Entry 7CTE (electron microscopy, 3.80 A resolution); this record covers chains B and D of the 4 polymer chains in the assembly.

[Chain B]
Protein: Origin recognition complex subunit 2
Organism: Homo sapiens
UniProt: Q13416 (ORC2_HUMAN); residue numbers follow UniProt; this construct covers 1-577
Chain sequence (577 residues; row label = number of the first residue in the row):
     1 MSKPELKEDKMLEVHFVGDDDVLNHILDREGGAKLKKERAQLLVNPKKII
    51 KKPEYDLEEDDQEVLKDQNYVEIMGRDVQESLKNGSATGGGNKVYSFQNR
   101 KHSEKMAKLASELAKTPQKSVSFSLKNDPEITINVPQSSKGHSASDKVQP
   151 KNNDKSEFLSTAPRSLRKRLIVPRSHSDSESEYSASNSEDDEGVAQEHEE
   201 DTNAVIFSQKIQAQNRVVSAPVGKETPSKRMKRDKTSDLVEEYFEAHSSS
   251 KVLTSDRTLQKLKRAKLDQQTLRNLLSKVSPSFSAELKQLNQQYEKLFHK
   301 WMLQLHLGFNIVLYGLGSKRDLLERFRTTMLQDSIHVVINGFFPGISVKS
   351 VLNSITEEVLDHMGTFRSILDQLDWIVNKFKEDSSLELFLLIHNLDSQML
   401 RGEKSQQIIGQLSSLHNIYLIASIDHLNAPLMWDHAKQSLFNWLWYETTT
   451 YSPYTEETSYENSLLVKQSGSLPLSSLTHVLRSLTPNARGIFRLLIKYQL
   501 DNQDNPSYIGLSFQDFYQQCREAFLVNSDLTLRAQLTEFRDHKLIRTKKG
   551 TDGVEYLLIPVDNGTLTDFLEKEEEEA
Unresolved in the structure: 1-268, 467-470, 561, 576-577
Swiss-Prot annotation at these positions:
  - modified residue: Thr116 (Phosphothreonine), Ser122 (Phosphoserine), Ser138 (Phosphoserine), Thr226 (Phosphothreonine), Ser248 (Phosphoserine), Ser280 (Phosphoserine)

[Chain D]
Protein: Origin recognition complex subunit 4
Organism: Homo sapiens
UniProt: O43929 (ORC4_HUMAN); numbering as in UniProt (aligned over 1-436)
Chain sequence (436 residues; numbered 1 to 436; the number before each row is that of its first residue):
     1 MSSRKSKSNSLIHTECLSQVQRILRERFCRQSPHSNLFGVQVQYKHLSEL
    51 LKRTALHGESNSVLIIGPRGSGKTMLINHALKELMEIEEVSENVLQVHLN
   101 GLLQINDKIALKEITRQLNLENVVGDKVFGSFAENLSFLLEALKKGDRTS
   151 SCPVIFILDEFDLFAHHKNQTLLYNLFDISQSAQTPIAVIGLTCRLDILE
   201 LLEKRVKSRFSHRQIHLMNSFGFPQYVKIFKEQLSLPAEFPDKVFAEKWN
   251 ENVQYLSEDRSVQEVLQKHFNISKNLRSLHMLLMLALNRVTASHPFMTAV
   301 DLMEASQLCSMDSKANIVHGLSVLEICLIIAMKHLNDIYEEEPFNFQMVY
   351 NEFQKFVQRKAHSVYNFEKPVVMKAFEHLQQLELIKPMERTSGNSEREYQ
   401 LMKLLLDNTQIMNALQKYPNCPTDVRQWATSSLSWL
Unresolved in the structure: 1-13, 90, 147-151, 389-395, 433-436
Construct notes: conflict Glu396 (Gln in O43929)
Swiss-Prot annotation at these positions:
  - binding site (ATP): Gly67 to Thr74
  - modified residue: Lys7 (N6-methyllysine)
  - natural variant: Tyr174 (Y174C: In MGORS2)
  - mutagenesis: Lys73 (K73A/E: Impairs ORC complex formation), Asp159 to Glu160 (Impairs ORC complex formation)
Ligand contacts: ATP (adenosine-5'-triphosphate): Gln31, His34, Asn36, Leu37, Phe38, Val40, Pro68, Arg69, Gly70, Ser71, Gly72, Lys73, Thr74, Met75, Asp159, Leu276, Arg277, His280

[Chain B / chain D interface]
Pairs across the interface (6; chain B residue first):
  Glu522(B) - Leu163(D)
  Glu522(B) - His166(D)
  Ala523(B) - His166(D)
  Phe524(B) - Ile105(D)  hydrophobic
  Phe524(B) - Leu163(D)  hydrophobic
  Val554(B) - Met388(D)  hydrophobic
Other interface residues (no listed pair), chain B (8 interface residues in all): Pro486, Arg489, Lys497, Asp552
Other interface residues (no listed pair), chain D (6 interface residues in all): Lys168, Glu203
From the paper, about this interface:
  - specific contacts: Phe524(B)-Ile105(D) (hydrophobic contact), Leu163(D)-Phe524(B) (hydrophobic contact)

[Overview]
Chain B and chain D form an interface of 8 and 6 residues respectively. The paper describes hydrophobic
contacts between Phe524(B) and Ile105(D) and Leu163(D) and Phe524(B). Bound to chain D: ATP.
Chain B is Origin recognition complex subunit 2 and chain D is Origin recognition complex subunit 4, both from
Homo sapiens; the structure, Human Origin Recognition Complex, ORC2-5, was determined by electron microscopy
(same publication as 7CTF and 7CTG).
